Entry 4HTU (X-ray diffraction, 1.49 A resolution); this record covers chains A and C of the 3 polymer chains in the assembly.

# Chain A
Molecule: Ribonuclease H
Source organism: Bacillus halodurans
Notes: EC 3.1.26.4
Reference sequence: Q9KEI9 (RNH1_BACHD); residues 61-194 here = UniProt positions 61-194
Amino-acid sequence (134 residues; row label = number of the first residue in the row):
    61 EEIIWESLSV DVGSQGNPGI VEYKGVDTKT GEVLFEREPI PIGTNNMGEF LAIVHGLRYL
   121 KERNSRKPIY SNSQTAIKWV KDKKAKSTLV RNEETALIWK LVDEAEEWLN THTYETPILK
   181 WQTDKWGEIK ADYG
Construct notes: engineered mutation Asn-132 (Asp in Q9KEI9)
Ion coordination: Mg2+: Asp-71, Glu-109
UniProt features mapped onto this chain:
  - binding site (Mg(2+)): Asp-71, Glu-109, Asp-192
  - mutagenesis: Glu-109 (E109Q: Loss of activity), Glu-188 (E188A: Strongly reduces activity; E188Q: No effect), Asp-192 (D192N: Strongly reduced activity with manganese. Loss of activity with magnesium)
What the authors report for this chain:
  - binding site for the 12-nt DNA strand (chain C): Ile-64, Glu-92, Thr-104, Trp-139, Ser-147, Thr-148, Pro-177, Leu-179
  - Mg2+ coordination: Asp-71, Glu-109
  - binding site for the 12-nt DNA strand: Thr-90 to Glu-92, Arg-126
  - binding site for the 12-nt DNA strand: Lys-143

# Chain C
Molecule: 12-nt DNA strand
Sequence (12 nucleotides; row label = number of the first residue in the row):
     1 CGCGAATXCG CG
Modified residues: UCL (5-chloro-2'-deoxyuridine 5'-(dihydrogen phosphate)) at position 8

# Chain A / chain C interface
Pairs across the interface (18; chain A residue first):
  Asn-77(A) with DC1(C), hydrogen bond to the base; DG2(C), hydrogen bond to the sugar
  Pro-78(A) with DC1(C), phosphate contact
  Thr-104(A) with DG2(C), sugar contact; DC3(C), hydrogen bond to the phosphate
  Asn-106(A) with DG2(C), hydrogen bond to the phosphate; DC3(C), hydrogen bond to the sugar
  Thr-135(A) with DC3(C), phosphate contact; DG4(C), sugar contact
  Lys-138(A) with DG4(C), phosphate contact; DA5(C), phosphate contact
  Trp-139(A) with DC3(C), phosphate contact; DG4(C), hydrogen bond to the phosphate
  Lys-146(A) with DC3(C), sugar contact; DG4(C), phosphate contact
  Ser-147(A) with DC3(C), hydrogen bond to the phosphate
  Thr-148(A) with DC3(C), hydrogen bond to the phosphate
  Leu-149(A) with DC3(C), phosphate contact
Other interface residues (no listed pair), chain A (12 interface residues in all): Met-107

# In short
12 residues of chain A face 5 of chain C across their interface; the contacts include 8 hydrogen bonds. Polar
contacts include Asn-77(A)/DC1(C), Asn-77(A)/DG2(C) and Asn-106(A)/DC3(C). From the paper: a binding site for
the 12-nt DNA strand (chain C) at Ile-64(A), Glu-92(A) and Thr-104(A) among others; a binding site for the
12-nt DNA strand at Thr-90(A), Arg-126(A) and Lys-143(A).
Chain A is Ribonuclease H (Bacillus halodurans) and chain C is a 12-nt DNA strand; the structure, Structure of
5-chlorouracil modified A:U base pair, was determined by X-ray diffraction together with 4HUE, 4HUF and 4HUG
from the same study.
